PDB entry 3OW2 | X-ray diffraction, 2.70 A resolution | chains 0 and C of the 30 polymer chains in the assembly

# Chain 0
Molecule: 23S ribosomal RNA
Source organism: Haloarcula marismortui
Sequence (2902 nucleotides; each row starts with the number of its first residue; note: 3 numbers in that range are skipped by the numbering (no residue carries them; nothing is unmodelled there)):
    10 UAUGCCAGCU GGUGGAUUGC UCGGCUCAGG CGCUGAUGAA GGACGUGCCA AGCUGCGAUA
    70 AGCCAUGGGG AGCCGCACGG AGGCGAAGAA CCAUGGAUUU CCGAAUGAGA AUCUCU
   128 AACAAUUGCU UCGCGCAAUG AGGAACCCCG AGAACUGAAA CAUCUCAGUA UCGGGAGGAA
   188 CAGAAAACGC AAUGUGAUGU CGUUAGUAAC CGCGAGUGAA CGCGAUACAG CCCAAACCGA
   248 AGCCCUCACG GGCAAUGUGG UGUCAGGGCU ACCUCUCAUC AGCCGACCGU CUCGACGAAG
   308 UCUCUUGGAA CAGAGCGUGA UACAGGGUGA CAACCCCGUA CUCGAGACCA GUACGACGUG
   368 CGGUAGUGCC AGAGUAGCGG GGGUUGGAUA UCCCUCGCGA AUAACGCAGG CAUCGACUGC
   428 GAAGGCUAAA CACAACCUGA GACCGAUAGU GAACAAGUAG UGUGAACGAA CGCUGCAAAG
   488 UACCCUCAGA AGGGAGGCGA AAUAGAGCAU GAAAUCAGUU GGCGAUCGAG CGACAGGGCA
   548 UACAAGGUCC CUCGACGAAU GACCGACGCG CGAGCGUCCA GUAAGACUCA CGGGAAGCCG
   608 AUGUUCUGUC GUACGUUUUG AAAAACGAGC CAGGGAGUGU GUCUGCAUGG CAAGUCUAAC
   668 CGGAGUAUCC GGGGAGGCAC AGGGAAACCG ACAUGGCCGC AGGGCUU
   716 GCCCGAGGGC CGCCGUCUUC AAGGGCGGGG AGCCAUGUGG ACACGACCCG AAUCCGGACG
   776 AUCUACGCAU GGACAAGAUG AAGCGUGCCG AAAGGCACGU GGAAGUCUGU UAGAGUUGGU
   836 GUCCUACAAU ACCCUCUCGU GAUCUAUGUG UAGGGGUGAA AGGCCCAUCG AGUCCGGCAA
   896 CAGCUGGUUC CAAUCGAAAC AUGUCGAAGC AUGACCUCCG CCGAGGUAGU CUGUGAGGUA
   956 GAGCGACCGA UUGGUGUGUC CGCCUCCGAG AGGAGUCGGC ACACCUGUCA AACUCCAAAC
  1016 UUACAGACGC CGUUUGACGC GGGGAUUCCG GUGCGCGGGG UAAGCCUGUG UACCAGGAGG
  1076 GGAACAACCC AGAGAUAGGU UAAGGUCCCC AAGUGUGGAU UAAGUGUAAU CCUCUGAAGG
  1136 UGGUCUCGAG CCCUAGACAG CCGGGAGGUG AGCUUAGAAG CAGCUACCCU CUAAGAAAAG
  1196 CGUAACAGCU UACCGGCCGA GGUUUGAGGC GCCCAAAAUG AUCGGGACUC AAAUCCACCA
  1256 CCGAGACCUG UCCGUACCAC UCAUACUGGU AAUCGAGUAG AUUGGCGCUC UAAUUGGAUG
  1316 GAAGUAGGGG UGAAAACUCC UAUGGACCGA UUAGUGACGA AAAUCCUGGC CAUAGUAGCA
  1376 GCGAUAGUCG GGUGAGAACC CCGACGGCCU AAUGGAUAAG GGUUCCUCAG CACUGCUGAU
  1436 CAGCUGAGGG UUAGCCGGUC CUAAGUCAUA CCGCAACUCG ACUAUGACGA AAUGGGAAAC
  1496 GGGUUAAUAU UCCCGUGCCA CUAUGCAGUG AAAGUUGACG CCCUGGGGUC GAUCACGCUG
  1556 GGCAUUCGCC CAGUCGAACC GUCCAACUCC GUGGAAGCCG UAAUGGCAGG AAGCGGACGA
  1616 ACGGCGGCAU AGGGAAACGU GAUUCAACCU GGGGCCCAUG AAAAGACGAG CAUAGUGUCC
  1676 GUACCGAGAA CCGACACAGG UGUCCAUGGC GGCGAAAGCC AAGGCCUGUC GGGAGCAACC
  1736 AACGUUAGGG AAUUCGGCAA GUUAGUCCCG UACCUUCGGA AGAAGGGAUG CCUGCUCCGG
  1796 AACGGAGCAG GUCGCAGUGA CUCGGAAGCU CGGACUGUCU AGUAACAACA UAGGUGACCG
  1856 CAAAUCCGCA AGGACUCGUA CGGUCACUGA AUCCUGCCCA GUGCAGGUAU CUGAACACCU
  1916 CGUACAAGAG GACGAAGGAC CUGUCAACGG CGGGGGUAAC UAUGACCCUC UUAAGGUAGC
  1976 GUAGUACCUU GCCGCAUCAG UAGCGGCUUG CAUGAAUGGA UUAACCAGAG CUUCACUGUC
  2036 CCAACGUUGG GCCCGGUGAA CUGUACAUUC CAGUGCGGAG UCUGGAGACA CCCAGGGGGA
  2096 AGCAAAGACC CUAUGGAGCU UUACUGCAGG CUGUCGCUGA GACGUGGUCG CCGAUGUGCA
  2156 GCAUAGGUAG GAGACACUAC ACAGGUACCC GCGCUAGCGG GCCACCGAGU CAACAGUGAA
  2216 AUACUACCCG UCGGUGACUG CGACUCUCAC UCCGGGAGGA GGACACCGAU AGCCGGGCAG
  2276 UUUGACUGGG GCGGUACGCG CUCGAAAAGA UAUCGAGCGC GCCCUAUGGC UAUCUCAGCC
  2336 GGGACAGAGA CCCGGCGAAG AGUGCAAGAG CAAAAGAUAG CUUGACAGUG UUCUUCCCAA
  2396 CGAGGAACGC UGACGCGAAA GCGUGGUCUA GCGAACCAAU UAGCCUGCUU GAUGCGGGCA
  2456 AUUGAUGACA GAAAAGCUAC CCUAGGGAUA ACAGAGUCGU CACUCGCAAG AGCACAUAUC
  2516 GACCGAGUGG CUUGCUACCU CGAUGUCGGU UCCCUCCAUC CUGCCCGUGC AGAAGCGGGC
  2576 AAGGGUGAGG UUGUUCGCCU AUUAAAGGAG GUCGUGAGCU GGGUUUAGAC CGUCGUGAGA
  2636 CAGGUCGGCU GCUAUCUACU GGGUGUGUAA UGGUGUCUGA CAAGAACGAC CGUAUAGUAC
  2696 GAGAGGAACU ACGGUUGGUG GCCACUGGUG UACCGGUUGU UCGAGAGAGC ACGUGCCGGG
  2756 UAGCCACGCC ACACGGGGUA AGAGCUGAAC GCAUCUAAGC UCGAAACCCA CUUGGAAAAG
  2816 AGACACCGCC GAGGUCCCGC GUACAAGACG CGGUCGAUAG ACUCGGGGUG UGCGCGUCGA
  2876 GGUAACGAGA CGUUAAGCCC ACGAGCACUA ACAGACCAA
Disordered / not traced: 971-998, 1560, 1952-1963, 2137-2236, 2339-2343, 2665-2666
Differences from the reference sequence: conflict C560 (U3155 in 3377779), A2099 (G4693 in 3377779)
Metal / ion sites: Mg2+ site 1 near G28 (its only coordinating residue here); Na+ site 1: C40, C443; Sr2+ site 1: C85, A86, C87; Na+ site 2: C141, G142; Sr2+ site 2: G147, A183; Mg2+ site 2: C162, U2276; Mg2+ site 3: A166, G219; Mg2+ site 4: A167, C168; Mg2+ site 5: G196, A227; Sr2+ site 3 near C235 (its only coordinating residue here); Mg2+ site 6: C240, G269; Na+ site 3: U308, U335, C342 (shared with 2 residues of chain S); 16 more Na+ sites not listed; 52 more Sr2+ sites not listed; 40 more Mg2+ sites not listed; 1 more K+ sites not listed
Residues lining bound ligands: EMK ((2R,3S,4R,5R,8R,10R,11R,12S,13S,14R)-2-ethyl-3,4,10-trihydroxy-3,5,6,8,10,12,14-heptamethyl-15-oxo-11-[(3,4,6-trideoxy-3-{[3-(1-{(1S,2R)-1-(fluoromethyl)-2-hydroxy-2-[4-(methylsulfonyl)phenyl]ethyl}-1H-1,2,3-triazol-4-yl)propyl](methyl)amino}-beta-D-xylo-hexopyranosyl)oxy]-1-oxa-6-azacyclopentadecan-13-yl 2,6-dideoxy-3-C-methyl-3-O-methyl-alpha-L-ribo-hexopyranoside): C839, A841, A2099, A2100, G2102, A2103, A2486, C2487, A2538, U2539, G2540, U2541, U2620, C2644, U2645, G2646

# Chain C
Molecule: 50S ribosomal protein L4P
Source organism: Haloarcula marismortui
Reference sequence: P12735 (RL4_HALMA); residues 1-246 here = UniProt positions 1-246
Amino-acid sequence (246 residues; numbered 1 to 246; the number before each row is that of its first residue):
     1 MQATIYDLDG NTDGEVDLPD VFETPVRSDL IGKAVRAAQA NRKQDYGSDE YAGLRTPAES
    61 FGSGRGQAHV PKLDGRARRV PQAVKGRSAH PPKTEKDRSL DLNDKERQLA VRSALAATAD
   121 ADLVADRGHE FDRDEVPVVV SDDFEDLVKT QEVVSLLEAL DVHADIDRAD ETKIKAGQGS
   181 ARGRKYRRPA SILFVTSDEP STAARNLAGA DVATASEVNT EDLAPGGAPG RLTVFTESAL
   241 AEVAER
Metal / ion sites: Na+ site 1: Asp45, Thr94, Lys96; Na+ site 2: Arg55 (shared with G464(0), G475(0) of chain 0)

# Chain 0 / chain C interface
Contacting residue pairs (223):
  C29(0) - Gln178(C)  phosphate contact
  C29(0) - Ser180(C)  phosphate contact
  U30(0) - Ala181(C)  phosphate contact
  C34(0) - Gly47(C)  hydrogen bond to the sugar
  C34(0) - Ser48(C)  sugar contact
  C34(0) - Asp49(C)  phosphate contact
  U35(0) - Asp45(C)  hydrogen bond to the sugar
  U35(0) - Tyr46(C)  sugar contact
  U35(0) - Gly47(C)  sugar contact
  U35(0) - Asp49(C)  phosphate contact
  U35(0) - Thr94(C)  hydrogen bond to the phosphate
  C36(0) - Gln44(C)  base contact
  C36(0) - Asp45(C)  sugar contact
  C36(0) - Thr94(C)  phosphate contact
  G326(0) - Gln151(C)  phosphate contact
  G326(0) - Asn206(C)  base contact
  A327(0) - Lys149(C)  salt bridge to the phosphate
  A327(0) - Thr150(C)  sugar contact
  A327(0) - Gln151(C)  hydrogen bond to the base
  A327(0) - Val154(C)  base contact
  A327(0) - Asn206(C)  hydrogen bond to the base
  U328(0) - Val148(C)  sugar contact
  U328(0) - Lys149(C)  salt bridge to the phosphate
  U328(0) - Thr150(C)  hydrogen bond to the phosphate
  U328(0) - Thr202(C)  sugar contact
  U328(0) - Arg205(C)  phosphate contact
  A329(0) - Thr202(C)  phosphate contact
  A329(0) - Arg205(C)  salt bridge to the phosphate
  A329(0) - Asn206(C)  phosphate contact
  C330(0) - Asp170(C)  base contact
  C330(0) - Arg188(C)  base contact
  C330(0) - Asn206(C)  hydrogen bond to the sugar
  C330(0) - Leu207(C)  sugar contact
  G332(0) - Tyr186(C)  phosphate contact
  G333(0) - Lys185(C)  phosphate contact
  G333(0) - Tyr186(C)  phosphate contact
  C338(0) - Ile174(C)  sugar contact
  A339(0) - Ile174(C)  phosphate contact
  A339(0) - Lys185(C)  salt bridge to the phosphate
  A339(0) - Tyr186(C)  hydrogen bond to the phosphate
  A347(0) - Arg205(C)  hydrogen bond to the sugar
  A447(0) - Gln44(C)  hydrogen bond to the sugar
  G448(0) - Gln44(C)  hydrogen bond to the sugar
  G448(0) - Arg184(C)  hydrogen bond to the sugar
  A449(0) - Ala40(C)  base contact
  A449(0) - Lys43(C)  base contact
  A449(0) - Gln44(C)  hydrogen bond to the phosphate
  A449(0) - Arg184(C)  phosphate contact
  C450(0) - Tyr46(C)  sugar contact
  C450(0) - Arg182(C)  salt bridge to the phosphate
  C450(0) - Arg184(C)  salt bridge to the phosphate
  C451(0) - Arg182(C)  salt bridge to the phosphate
  G452(0) - Gln178(C)  hydrogen bond to the sugar
  G452(0) - Arg182(C)  hydrogen bond to the base
  U454(0) - Val84(C)  base contact
  A455(0) - Val84(C)  phosphate contact
  A455(0) - Lys85(C)  hydrogen bond to the phosphate
  U457(0) - Ser48(C)  phosphate contact
  U457(0) - Asp49(C)  hydrogen bond to the phosphate
  U457(0) - Ala52(C)  phosphate contact
  U457(0) - Arg55(C)  hydrogen bond to the phosphate
  G458(0) - Ala52(C)  phosphate contact
  G458(0) - Gly53(C)  hydrogen bond to the phosphate
  G458(0) - Arg55(C)  salt bridge to the phosphate
  G458(0) - Lys85(C)  hydrogen bond to the phosphate
  A459(0) - Lys85(C)  salt bridge to the phosphate
  C474(0) - Pro57(C)  phosphate contact
  C474(0) - Leu73(C)  phosphate contact
  C474(0) - Asp74(C)  hydrogen bond to the sugar
  G475(0) - Thr56(C)  hydrogen bond to the phosphate
  G475(0) - Pro57(C)  phosphate contact
  G475(0) - Leu73(C)  phosphate contact
  G475(0) - Asp74(C)  sugar contact
  A476(0) - Arg76(C)  sugar contact
  A476(0) - Arg78(C)  salt bridge to the phosphate
  A477(0) - Lys85(C)  salt bridge to the phosphate
  G640(0) - Val84(C)  base contact
  G641(0) - Gln82(C)  hydrogen bond to the base
  G642(0) - Pro81(C)  sugar contact
  G642(0) - Gln82(C)  sugar contact
  A643(0) - Ala89(C)  sugar contact
  A643(0) - His90(C)  phosphate contact
  G644(0) - His90(C)  sugar contact
  U645(0) - His90(C)  hydrogen bond to the sugar
  U645(0) - Lys93(C)  hydrogen bond to the base
  G646(0) - Lys93(C)  sugar contact
  G646(0) - Glu95(C)  sugar contact
  G646(0) - Lys96(C)  salt bridge to the phosphate
  U647(0) - Glu95(C)  sugar contact
  U647(0) - Lys96(C)  phosphate contact
  U647(0) - Asp97(C)  hydrogen bond to the phosphate
  G656(0) - Arg27(C)  hydrogen bond to the phosphate
  G656(0) - Leu30(C)  sugar contact
  G656(0) - Glu106(C)  hydrogen bond to the sugar
  G657(0) - Arg27(C)  salt bridge to the phosphate
  G657(0) - Asn103(C)  base contact
  G657(0) - Lys105(C)  sugar contact
  G657(0) - Glu106(C)  sugar contact
  G657(0) - Leu109(C)  phosphate contact
  C658(0) - Lys105(C)  hydrogen bond to the sugar
  U662(0) - Lys105(C)  salt bridge to the phosphate
  C663(0) - Asn103(C)  hydrogen bond to the phosphate
  C663(0) - Lys105(C)  salt bridge to the phosphate
  U664(0) - Leu102(C)  phosphate contact
  U664(0) - Asn103(C)  phosphate contact
  U664(0) - Asp104(C)  hydrogen bond to the phosphate
  G670(0) - Glu217(C)  hydrogen bond to the base
  A671(0) - Glu217(C)  hydrogen bond to the sugar
  G672(0) - Pro200(C)  base contact
  G672(0) - Ala213(C)  base contact
  G672(0) - Thr214(C)  hydrogen bond to the base
  G672(0) - Glu217(C)  base contact
  G672(0) - Val218(C)  hydrogen bond to the base
  G672(0) - Asn219(C)  base contact
  G672(0) - Asp222(C)  hydrogen bond to the base
  A674(0) - Gln44(C)  hydrogen bond to the base
  U675(0) - Ala38(C)  hydrogen bond to the sugar
  U675(0) - Asn41(C)  sugar contact
  U675(0) - Arg42(C)  hydrogen bond to the sugar
  C676(0) - Ala38(C)  phosphate contact
  C676(0) - Asn41(C)  hydrogen bond to the phosphate
  C676(0) - Glu217(C)  base contact
  C676(0) - Asn219(C)  hydrogen bond to the sugar
  C677(0) - Arg107(C)  salt bridge to the phosphate
  C677(0) - Ser216(C)  hydrogen bond to the sugar
  C677(0) - Glu217(C)  sugar contact
  C677(0) - Arg246(C)  sugar contact
  G678(0) - Arg107(C)  salt bridge to the phosphate
  G678(0) - Gln108(C)  hydrogen bond to the phosphate
  C749(0) - Asn103(C)  hydrogen bond to the sugar
  A750(0) - Lys33(C)  sugar contact
  A750(0) - Asp101(C)  hydrogen bond to the sugar
  A750(0) - Asn103(C)  sugar contact
  U751(0) - Lys33(C)  sugar contact
  U751(0) - Leu100(C)  sugar contact
  U751(0) - Asp101(C)  hydrogen bond to the phosphate
  C762(0) - His90(C)  hydrogen bond to the sugar
  C763(0) - Pro81(C)  phosphate contact
  C763(0) - Arg87(C)  phosphate contact
  C763(0) - His90(C)  phosphate contact
  C764(0) - Val80(C)  phosphate contact
  C764(0) - Pro81(C)  sugar contact
  C764(0) - Gln82(C)  hydrogen bond to the sugar
  C764(0) - Arg87(C)  salt bridge to the phosphate
  G765(0) - Ser60(C)  phosphate contact
  G765(0) - His69(C)  hydrogen bond to the sugar
  G765(0) - Pro71(C)  phosphate contact
  G765(0) - Val80(C)  phosphate contact
  A766(0) - Ser60(C)  hydrogen bond to the phosphate
  A766(0) - Gly62(C)  phosphate contact
  A766(0) - His69(C)  sugar contact
  C890(0) - Pro57(C)  phosphate contact
  G891(0) - Pro57(C)  phosphate contact
  A894(0) - Leu54(C)  base contact
  A894(0) - Arg87(C)  hydrogen bond to the base
  C1305(0) - Gly177(C)  phosphate contact
  C1305(0) - Gln178(C)  hydrogen bond to the phosphate
  C1305(0) - Gly179(C)  phosphate contact
  C1305(0) - Arg184(C)  hydrogen bond to the phosphate
  U1306(0) - Lys43(C)  sugar contact
  U1306(0) - Lys175(C)  salt bridge to the phosphate
  U1306(0) - Gly179(C)  phosphate contact
  U1306(0) - Arg184(C)  salt bridge to the phosphate
  A1307(0) - Gln39(C)  hydrogen bond to the sugar
  A1307(0) - Lys175(C)  salt bridge to the phosphate
  A1307(0) - Gly226(C)  sugar contact
  A1308(0) - Arg127(C)  hydrogen bond to the phosphate
  A1308(0) - Arg187(C)  salt bridge to the phosphate
  A1308(0) - Pro225(C)  sugar contact
  A1308(0) - Gly226(C)  sugar contact
  A1308(0) - Ala228(C)  sugar contact
  U1309(0) - Arg127(C)  salt bridge to the phosphate
  U1309(0) - Gly128(C)  phosphate contact
  U1309(0) - Arg168(C)  salt bridge to the phosphate
  U1309(0) - Arg187(C)  salt bridge to the phosphate
  U1309(0) - Pro189(C)  phosphate contact
  U1309(0) - Ala190(C)  hydrogen bond to the phosphate
  U1310(0) - Gly128(C)  phosphate contact
  U1310(0) - Arg168(C)  salt bridge to the phosphate
  U1310(0) - Lys173(C)  base contact
  U1310(0) - Arg187(C)  base contact
  G1311(0) - Lys173(C)  base contact
  C1342(0) - Ile174(C)  base contact
  C1343(0) - Ile174(C)  hydrogen bond to the base
  C1343(0) - Lys175(C)  phosphate contact
  C1343(0) - Ala176(C)  phosphate contact
  C1343(0) - Gly177(C)  hydrogen bond to the phosphate
  G1344(0) - Lys173(C)  hydrogen bond to the base
  A1348(0) - Arg36(C)  hydrogen bond to the sugar
  G1349(0) - Arg36(C)  salt bridge to the phosphate
  G1351(0) - Lys96(C)  salt bridge to the phosphate
  A1352(0) - Tyr46(C)  hydrogen bond to the phosphate
  A1352(0) - Ser48(C)  base contact
  A1352(0) - Ser88(C)  hydrogen bond to the base
  A1352(0) - His90(C)  sugar contact
  A1352(0) - Pro91(C)  sugar contact
  A1352(0) - Pro92(C)  base contact
  A1358(0) - Gln82(C)  base contact
  U1359(0) - Ser63(C)  base contact
  U1359(0) - Gly66(C)  base contact
  U1359(0) - Gln67(C)  hydrogen bond to the base
  U1359(0) - Ala68(C)  phosphate contact
  U1359(0) - His69(C)  hydrogen bond to the base
  C1360(0) - Ala68(C)  phosphate contact
  C1360(0) - Val70(C)  sugar contact
  C1360(0) - Gln82(C)  base contact
  C1361(0) - Val70(C)  sugar contact
  C1361(0) - Ala77(C)  phosphate contact
  C1361(0) - Gln82(C)  sugar contact
  C1361(0) - Ala83(C)  sugar contact
  C1361(0) - Val84(C)  hydrogen bond to the sugar
  U1362(0) - Arg76(C)  hydrogen bond to the phosphate
  U1362(0) - Ala77(C)  hydrogen bond to the phosphate
  U1362(0) - Val84(C)  sugar contact
  G1363(0) - Arg76(C)  salt bridge to the phosphate
  A2100(0) - Gly64(C)  hydrogen bond to the phosphate
  A2100(0) - Arg65(C)  phosphate contact
  A2100(0) - Gly66(C)  phosphate contact
  A2101(0) - Ser63(C)  hydrogen bond to the sugar
  A2101(0) - Gly64(C)  hydrogen bond to the phosphate
  A2101(0) - Arg65(C)  phosphate contact
  A2101(0) - Gly66(C)  hydrogen bond to the phosphate
  A2479(0) - Ser63(C)  phosphate contact
Interface residues without a listed pair, chain 0 (93 interface residues in all): G456, G680, G752, G760, A767, A1345, G2102
Interface residues without a listed pair, chain C (120 interface residues in all): Asp29, Ala37, Tyr51, Phe61, Lys72, Gly75, Arg79, Val111, Thr172, Gly183, Ala203, Ala208, Val212

# Overview
93 residues of chain 0 and 120 residues of chain C are in contact; the contacts include 71 hydrogen bonds and
29 salt bridges. Polar pairs include A327(0)-Gln151(C), A327(0)-Asn206(C) and G452(0)-Arg182(C). Ligands of
chain 0: compound EMK. C40(0) and C443(0) form the Na+ site 1.
Chain 0 is 23S ribosomal RNA and chain C is 50S ribosomal protein L4P, both from Haloarcula marismortui; the
structure, Crystal Structure of Enhanced Macrolide Bound to 50S Ribosomal Subunit, was determined by X-ray
diffraction.
